Entry 6OF2 (electron microscopy, 2.90 A resolution); this record covers chains A and D of the 4 polymer chains in the assembly.

[Chain A (and D)]
Protein: Ribonuclease
Source organism: Chaetomium thermophilum (strain DSM 1495 / CBS 144.50 / IMI 039719)
Notes: chain D of this document is another copy of the same molecule, construct and numbering; everything in this record applies to it too
UniProt: G0SGE9 (G0SGE9_CHATD); residues 1-363 here = UniProt positions 1-363
Sequence (391 residues; row label = number of the first residue in the row; numbers below 1 keep their minus sign (Met-27 is residue -27)):
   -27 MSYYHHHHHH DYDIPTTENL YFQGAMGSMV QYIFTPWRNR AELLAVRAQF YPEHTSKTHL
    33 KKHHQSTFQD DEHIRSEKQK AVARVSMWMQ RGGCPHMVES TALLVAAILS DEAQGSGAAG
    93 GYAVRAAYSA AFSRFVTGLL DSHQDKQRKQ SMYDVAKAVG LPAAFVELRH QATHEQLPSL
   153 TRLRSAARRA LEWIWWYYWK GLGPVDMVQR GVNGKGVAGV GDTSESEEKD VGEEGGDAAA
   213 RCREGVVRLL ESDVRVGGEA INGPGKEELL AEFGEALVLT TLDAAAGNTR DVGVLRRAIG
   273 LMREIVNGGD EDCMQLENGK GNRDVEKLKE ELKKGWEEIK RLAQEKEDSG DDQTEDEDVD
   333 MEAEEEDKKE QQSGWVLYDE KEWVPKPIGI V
Unresolved in the structure: -27 to 0, 29-39, 118-121, 179-343
Construct notes: initiating methionine (-27); expression tag (-26 to 0)
Reported in the primary citation:
  - conformationally variable residues (side-chain flip): Met124
  - catalytic residues: His142 (proposed by the authors, not directly observed)

[Interface between chain A and chain D]
Residue-residue contacts - 25 pairs, chain A then chain D:
  Val54(A) with Tyr94(D), hydrophobic
  Ser58(A) with Arg97(D)
  Met61(A) with Gln148(D)
  Gln62(A) with Gln148(D)
  Ala74(A) with Tyr94(D), hydrophobic
  Leu75(A) with Leu149(D), hydrophobic
  Gln86(A) with Ser88(D)
  Gly87(A) with Gly87(D)
  Ser88(A) with Gln86(D)
  Gly89(A) with Gly89(D)
  Tyr94(A) with Val54(D), hydrophobic; Ala74(D), hydrophobic
  Arg97(A) with Ser58(D)
  Ala98(A) with Ala102(D)
  Ser101(A) with Ala102(D)
  Ala102(A) with Ala98(D); Ser101(D); Ala102(D), hydrophobic
  Arg106(A) with Thr145(D); His146(D), hydrogen bond (side chain-backbone)
  Thr145(A) with Arg106(D)
  His146(A) with Arg106(D), hydrogen bond (backbone-side chain)
  Gln148(A) with Met61(D); Gln62(D)
  Leu149(A) with Leu75(D), hydrophobic
Also at the interface, not in a pair above, chain A (27 interface residues in all): Glu71, Ala78, Ser82, Ala95, Ala99, Thr109, Glu147
Also at the interface, not in a pair above, chain D (27 interface residues in all): Glu71, Ala78, Ser82, Ala95, Ala99, Thr109, Glu147

[Summary]
The chain A/chain D interface involves 27 residues from each chain; the contacts include 2 hydrogen bonds. Its
one hydrogen-bonded contact is Arg106(A)-His146(D). From the paper: the catalytic residue His142(A);
conformational variability at Met124(A).
Chain A and chain D are both Ribonuclease (Chaetomium thermophilum (strain DSM 1495 / CBS 144.50 / IMI
039719)); the structure, Precursor ribosomal RNA processing complex, State 2, was determined by electron
microscopy together with 6OF3 and 6OF4 from the same study.
